PDB entry 8GJN | electron microscopy, 3.60 A resolution | chains B and C of the 3 polymer chains in the assembly

== Chain B ==
Protein: Light chain of 17B10 Fab
Source organism: Mus musculus
Notes: antibody fragment or engineered binder
Sequence (127 residues; row label = number of the first residue in the row):
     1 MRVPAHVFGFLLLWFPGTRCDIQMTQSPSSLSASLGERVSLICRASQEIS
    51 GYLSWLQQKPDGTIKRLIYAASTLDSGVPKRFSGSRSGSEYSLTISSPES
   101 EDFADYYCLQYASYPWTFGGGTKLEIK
Unresolved in the structure: 1-21
Disulfide bonds: Cys43-Cys108

== Chain C ==
Protein: Spike protein S2'
Source organism: Severe acute respiratory syndrome coronavirus 2
Notes: fragment: rbd
UniProtKB: P0DTC2 (SPIKE_SARS2); residue numbers follow UniProt; this construct covers 333-530
Sequence (198 residues; row label = number of the first residue in the row):
   333 TNLCPFGEVFNATRFASVYAWNRKRISNCVADYSVLYNSASFSTFKCYGV
   383 SPTKLNDLCFTNVYADSFVIRGDEVRQIAPGQTGKIADYNYKLPDDFTGC
   433 VIAWNSNNLDSKVGGNYNYLYRLFRKSNLKPFERDISTEIYQAGSTPCNG
   483 VEGFNCYFPLQSYGFQPTNGVGYQPYRVVVLSFELLHAPATVCGPKKS
Unresolved in the structure: 529-530
Disulfide bonds: Cys336-Cys361, Cys379-Cys432, Cys391-Cys525, Cys480-Cys488
Glycans and other covalent adducts: N-acetylglucosamine (NAG) linked to Asn343
UniProt features mapped onto this chain:
  - region: Arg403 to Asp405 (Integrin-binding motif), Asn448 to Phe456 (Immunodominant HLA epitope recognized by the CD8+)
  - glycosylation: Asn343 (N-linked (GlcNAc...) (complex) asparagine)
  - natural variant: Gly339 (G339D: In strain: Omicron/BA.1, Omicron/BA.2 and 4 more; G339H: In strain: Omicron/BA.2.75, Omicron/XBB.1.5 and 1 more), Arg346 (R346K: In strain: Mu/B.1.621; R346T: In strain: Omicron/BQ.1.1, Omicron/XBB.1.5 and 1 more), Leu368 (L368I: In strain: Omicron/XBB.1.5, Omicron/EG.5.1), Ser371 (S371F: In strain: Omicron/BA.2, Omicron/BA.2.12.1 and 6 more; S371L: In strain: Omicron/BA.1), Ser373 (S373P: In strain: Omicron/BA.1, Omicron/BA.2 and 7 more), Ser375 (S375F: In strain: Omicron/BA.1, Omicron/BA.2 and 7 more), Thr376 (T376A: In strain: Omicron/BA.2, Omicron/BA.2.12.1 and 5 more), Asp405 (D405N: In strain: Omicron/BA.2, Omicron/BA.2.12.1 and 6 more), Arg408 (R408S: In strain: Omicron/BA.2, Omicron/BA.2.12.1 and 6 more), Lys417 (K417N: In strain: Beta/B.1.351, Omicron/BA.1 and 8 more; K417T: In strain: Gamma/P.1), Asn440 (N440K: In strain: Omicron/BA.1, Omicron/BA.2 and 7 more), Lys444 (K444T: In strain: Omicron/BQ.1.1), 16 further natural variant entries in UniProt
  - mutagenesis: Asn343 (N343Q: Reduced viral infectivity), Leu452 (L452R: Increased resistance to neutralizing antibodies. Decreases HLA binding to NF9 epitope. Increased binding affinity to human ACE2), Tyr453 (Y453F: Decreased HLA binding to NF9 epitope. Increased binding affinity to human ACE2), Ala475 (A475V: Increased resistance to neutralizing antibodies), Val483 (V483A: Increased resistance to neutralizing antibodies), Glu484 (E484D: Increased replication in human TMEM106B overexpressing cells), Phe490 (F490L: Increased resistance to neutralizing antibodies and human covalescent sera neutralization), Gln493 (Q493N: Reduced host ACE2-binding affinity in vitro; Q493Y: Reduced host ACE2-binding affinity in vitro), Asn501 (N501T: Reduced host ACE2-binding affinity in vitro; N501Y: Increased binding affinity to human ACE2), His519 (H519P: Increased resistance to human covalescent sera neutralization)

== Chain B / chain C interface ==
Pairs across the interface (11; chain B residue first):
  Tyr52(B) with Ser477(C); Pro479(C)
  Tyr111(B) with Ser477(C); Thr478(C), hydrogen bond (backbone-side chain)
  Ala112(B) with Thr478(C); Pro479(C)
  Ser113(B) with Thr478(C)
  Tyr114(B) with Thr478(C); Phe486(C)
  Trp116(B) with Ser477(C); Thr478(C), hydrogen bond
Interface residues without a listed pair, chain B (7 interface residues in all): Ser50
Interface residues without a listed pair, chain C (7 interface residues in all): Gly476, Asn481, Asn487
From the paper, about this interface:
  - epitope / paratope residues, chain B: Tyr111(B), Ser113(B), Tyr114(B)

== In short ==
The chain B/chain C interface involves 7 residues from each chain, with 2 hydrogen bonds. Among the polar
pairs are Tyr111(B)-Thr478(C) and Trp116(B)-Thr478(C). N-acetylglucosamine is covalently linked to Asn343(C).
Curated annotation (UniProt) lists 10 mutagenesis sites on chain C. The paper reports epitope/paratope
residues Tyr111(B), Ser113(B) and Tyr114(B).
Here chain B is Light chain of 17B10 Fab (Mus musculus) and chain C is Spike protein S2' (Severe acute
respiratory syndrome coronavirus 2). Entry 8GJN (17B10 fab in complex with up-RBD of SARS-CoV-2 Spike G614
trimer) was determined by electron microscopy together with 8GJM from the same study.
